PDB entry 9D0T | electron microscopy, 2.84 A resolution | chains C and D of the 12 polymer chains in the assembly

[Chain C]
Name: Proteasome subunit alpha type-3
Source organism: Saccharomyces cerevisiae
UniProt: P23638 (PSA3_YEAST); residues 1-258 here = UniProt positions 1-258
Amino-acid sequence (258 residues; numbered 1 to 258; the number before each row is that of its first residue):
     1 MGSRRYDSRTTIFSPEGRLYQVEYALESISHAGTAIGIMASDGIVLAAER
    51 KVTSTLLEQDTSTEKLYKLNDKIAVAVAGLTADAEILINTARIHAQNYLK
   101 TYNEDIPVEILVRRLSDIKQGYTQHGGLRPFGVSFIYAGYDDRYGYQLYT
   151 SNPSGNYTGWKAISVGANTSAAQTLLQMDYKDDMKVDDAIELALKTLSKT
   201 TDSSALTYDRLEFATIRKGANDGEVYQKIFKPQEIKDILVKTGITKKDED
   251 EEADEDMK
Disordered / not traced: 1-9, 249-258
Swiss-Prot annotation at these positions:
  - cross-link (Glycyl lysine isopeptide (Lys-Gly)): Lys100 (interchain with G-Cter in ubiquitin), Lys199 (interchain with G-Cter in ubiquitin), Lys231 (interchain with G-Cter in ubiquitin)
From the paper describing this entry:
  - conformationally variable residues (order/disorder transition): Met1 to Phe13

[Chain D]
Name: Proteasome subunit alpha type-4
Source organism: Saccharomyces cerevisiae
UniProt: P40303 (PSA4_YEAST); residue numbers follow UniProt; this construct covers 1-254
Amino-acid sequence (254 residues; row label = number of the first residue in the row):
     1 MSGYDRALSIFSPDGHIFQVEYALEAVKRGTCAVGVKGKNCVVLGCERRS
    51 TLKLQDTRITPSKVSKIDSHVVLSFSGLNADSRILIEKARVEAQSHRLTL
   101 EDPVTVEYLTRYVAGVQQRYTQSGGVRPFGVSTLIAGFDPRDDEPKLYQT
   151 EPSGIYSSWSAQTIGRNSKTVREFLEKNYDRKEPPATVEECVKLTVRSLL
   201 EVVQTGAKNIEITVVKPDSDIVALSSEEINQYVTQIEQEKQEQQEQDKKK
   251 KSNH
Disordered / not traced: 250-254
Swiss-Prot annotation at these positions:
  - modified residue: Thr60 (Phosphothreonine)
From the paper describing this entry:
  - conformationally variable residues (order/disorder transition): Met1 to Phe18

[How chain C and chain D interact]
Contacting residue pairs - 60 pairs, chain C then chain D:
  Thr11(C) - Gly125(D)
  Thr11(C) - Arg127(D)
  Ile12(C) - Gln19(D)
  Phe13(C) - Tyr22(D)
  Phe13(C) - Ala23(D)  hydrophobic
  Phe13(C) - Arg127(D)
  Phe13(C) - Pro128(D)
  Phe13(C) - Gly130(D)
  Ser14(C) - Tyr22(D)
  Pro15(C) - Tyr22(D)  hydrophobic
  Pro15(C) - Glu25(D)
  Glu16(C) - Glu25(D)
  Glu16(C) - Ala26(D)
  Gly17(C) - Tyr22(D)
  Gly17(C) - Glu25(D)
  Gly17(C) - Ala26(D)
  Leu19(C) - Arg127(D)
  Met39(C) - Asp56(D)
  Met39(C) - Arg58(D)
  Arg113(C) - Arg83(D)
  Ser116(C) - Arg83(D)  hydrogen bond (backbone-side chain)
  Asp117(C) - Arg83(D)
  Asp117(C) - Ile84(D)
  Asp117(C) - Glu87(D)
  Gln120(C) - Ala80(D)
  Gln120(C) - Asp81(D)  hydrogen bond
  Gln120(C) - Ile84(D)
  Gln120(C) - Arg127(D)
  Thr123(C) - Arg127(D)  hydrogen bond (backbone-side chain)
  Gln124(C) - Asp81(D)
  Gln124(C) - Tyr120(D)
  Gln124(C) - Val126(D)
  Gln124(C) - Arg127(D)  hydrogen bond (side chain-backbone)
  Gln124(C) - Pro128(D)
  Gln124(C) - Phe129(D)
  His125(C) - Gly125(D)
  Gly126(C) - Gly125(D)  hydrogen bond (backbone-backbone)
  Tyr144(C) - Ile59(D)  hydrophobic
  Tyr146(C) - Arg58(D)  hydrogen bond (backbone-side chain)
  Tyr149(C) - Ile59(D)  hydrophobic
  Ser154(C) - Ala80(D)
  Gly155(C) - Ala80(D)
  Gly155(C) - Arg83(D)  hydrogen bond (backbone-side chain)
  Asn156(C) - Ala80(D)
  Tyr157(C) - Arg83(D)
  Gly159(C) - Gln55(D)
  Gly159(C) - Asp56(D)  hydrogen bond (backbone-backbone)
  Gly159(C) - Ile59(D)
  Trp160(C) - Leu52(D)  hydrophobic
  Trp160(C) - Leu54(D)
  Trp160(C) - Gln55(D)
  Trp160(C) - Asp56(D)
  Lys161(C) - Leu54(D)  hydrogen bond (backbone-backbone)
  Lys161(C) - Gln55(D)
  Ala162(C) - Leu54(D)
  Gln173(C) - Leu54(D)
  Leu176(C) - Leu54(D)  hydrophobic
  Gln177(C) - Lys53(D)
  Gln177(C) - Leu54(D)
  Tyr180(C) - Leu54(D)  hydrophobic
Interface residues without a listed pair, chain C (34 interface residues in all): Arg18, Leu148
Interface residues without a listed pair, chain D (27 interface residues in all): Arg29, Leu78, Asn79

[Overview]
34 residues of chain C and 27 residues of chain D are in contact, with 9 hydrogen bonds. Polar contacts
include Ser116(C)-Arg83(D), Gln120(C)-Asp81(D) and Thr123(C)-Arg127(D). The paper reports conformational
variability at Met1(C) and Met1(D).
Here chain C is Proteasome subunit alpha type-3 and chain D is Proteasome subunit alpha type-4, both from
Saccharomyces cerevisiae. Entry 9D0T (Proteasome core particle assembly intermediate Blm10:13S purified from
Saccharomyces cerevisiae) was determined by electron microscopy.
